Entry 6RE0 (electron microscopy, 3.60 A resolution); this record covers chains U and Z of the 31 polymer chains in the assembly.

== Chain U ==
Molecule: ATP synthase subunit alpha
Organism: Polytomella sp. Pringsheim 198.80
UniProtKB: A0ZW40 (A0ZW40_9CHLO); residues 1-562 here = UniProt positions 1-562
Chain sequence (562 residues; row label = number of the first residue in the row):
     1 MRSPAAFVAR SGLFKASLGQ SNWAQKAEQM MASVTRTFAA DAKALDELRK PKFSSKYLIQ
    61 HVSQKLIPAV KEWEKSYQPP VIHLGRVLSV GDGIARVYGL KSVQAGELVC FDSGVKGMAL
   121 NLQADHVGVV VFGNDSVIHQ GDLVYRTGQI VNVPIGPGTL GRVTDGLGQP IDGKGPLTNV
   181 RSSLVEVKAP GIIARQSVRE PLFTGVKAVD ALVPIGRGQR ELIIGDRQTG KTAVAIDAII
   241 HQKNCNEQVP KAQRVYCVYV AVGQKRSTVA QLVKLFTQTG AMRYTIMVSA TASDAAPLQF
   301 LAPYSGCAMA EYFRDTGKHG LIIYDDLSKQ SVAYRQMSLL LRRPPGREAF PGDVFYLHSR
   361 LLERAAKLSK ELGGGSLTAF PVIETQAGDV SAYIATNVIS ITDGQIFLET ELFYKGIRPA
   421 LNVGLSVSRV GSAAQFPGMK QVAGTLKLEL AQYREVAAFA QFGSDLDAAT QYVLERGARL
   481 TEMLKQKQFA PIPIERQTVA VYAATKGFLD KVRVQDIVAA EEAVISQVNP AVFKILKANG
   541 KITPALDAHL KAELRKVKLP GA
Unresolved in the structure: 1-39
Construct notes: conflict Arg266 (Lys in A0ZW40)

== Chain Z ==
Molecule: ATP synthase subunit beta
Organism: Polytomella sp. Pringsheim 198.80
Notes: EC 7.1.2.2
UniProtKB: A0ZW41 (A0ZW41_9CHLO); numbering as in UniProt (aligned over 1-574)
Chain sequence (574 residues; numbered 1 to 574; the number before each row is that of its first residue):
     1 MALRYAAGLA KNVVQRQGAS LNIARAFAAE PAPAIDAGYV SQVIGPVVDV RFDGELPSIL
    61 SSLEVEGHSV RLVLEVAQHM GDNTVRCIAM DSTDGLVRGQ KVVDTGSPIK VPVGRGTLGR
   121 IMNVIGEPVD EQGPIDAADI WSIHREAPEF TEQSTEQEIL VTGIKVVDLL APYQRGGKIG
   181 LFGGAGVGKT VLIMELINNV AKAHGGFSVF AGVGERTREG NDLYREMIES GVIKLGAERG
   241 NSKCTLVYGQ MNEPPGARAR VALTGLTVAE YFRDIEGQDV LLFVDNIFRF TQANSEVSAL
   301 LGRIPSAVGY QPTLATDLGG LQERITTTTK GSITSVQAVY VPADDLTDPA PATTFAHLDA
   361 TTVLSRSIAE LGIYPAVDPL DSTSRMLNPN VIGAEHYNVA RGVQKVLQDY KNLQDIIAIL
   421 GMDELSEEDK LTVARARKIQ RFLSQPFQVA EVFTGTPGKY VDLADTISGF QGVLTGKYDD
   481 LPEMAFYMVG DIKEVKEKAD KMAKDIASRK EADNKKVSEE LKDIPSLDKL VSEIKEVVIE
   541 EDDGLEEDFK AEALSSETVV LNEEGKSVPL PKKN
Unresolved in the structure: 1-35
Construct notes: conflict Ala350 (Gly in A0ZW41), Leu387 (Arg in A0ZW41)

== Interface between chain U and chain Z ==
Pairs across the interface (93; chain U residue first):
  Leu88(U) - Gly81(Z)
  Ser89(U) - His79(Z)
  Ser89(U) - Met80(Z)
  Ser89(U) - Gly81(Z)
  Val90(U) - Ile59(Z)  hydrophobic
  Val90(U) - Gln78(Z)
  Val90(U) - His79(Z)  hydrogen bond (backbone-backbone)
  Gly91(U) - Gln78(Z)
  Asp92(U) - Gln78(Z)
  Asp92(U) - Arg303(Z)  salt bridge
  Asp135(U) - Ile59(Z)
  Ser136(U) - Ser58(Z)
  Ser136(U) - Ile59(Z)
  His139(U) - Ser58(Z)  hydrogen bond
  His139(U) - His79(Z)
  Gln140(U) - Leu56(Z)
  Gln140(U) - His79(Z)  hydrogen bond (backbone-side chain)
  Gln140(U) - Gly81(Z)  hydrogen bond (side chain-backbone)
  Gln140(U) - Asp82(Z)
  Gln140(U) - Asn83(Z)  hydrogen bond (side chain-backbone)
  Ile171(U) - Phe150(Z)  hydrophobic
  Ile171(U) - Thr151(Z)  hydrogen bond (backbone-side chain)
  Arg227(U) - Leu346(Z)
  Arg227(U) - Phe355(Z)
  Arg227(U) - Asp381(Z)  salt bridge
  Gln228(U) - Thr361(Z)
  Gln228(U) - Thr383(Z)  hydrogen bond
  Gln228(U) - Arg385(Z)  hydrogen bond
  Lys265(U) - Glu323(Z)
  Lys265(U) - Ala356(Z)
  Lys265(U) - His357(Z)
  Lys265(U) - Leu358(Z)  hydrogen bond (side chain-backbone)
  Lys265(U) - Asp359(Z)  salt bridge
  Arg266(U) - Ala147(Z)
  Arg266(U) - Glu149(Z)
  Arg266(U) - Phe150(Z)
  Arg266(U) - Gln153(Z)
  Arg266(U) - Glu323(Z)  salt bridge
  Ser267(U) - Gln153(Z)
  Val269(U) - Phe150(Z)  hydrophobic
  Ala270(U) - Phe150(Z)
  Ala270(U) - Gln153(Z)
  Ala270(U) - Thr155(Z)
  Gln271(U) - Thr155(Z)
  Gln271(U) - Gln157(Z)
  Val273(U) - Phe150(Z)  hydrophobic
  Lys274(U) - Thr155(Z)
  Thr291(U) - Glu323(Z)
  Ala292(U) - Gly319(Z)
  Ala292(U) - His357(Z)
  Ser293(U) - Glu146(Z)
  Ser293(U) - Ala147(Z)
  Ser293(U) - Glu323(Z)
  Ala296(U) - Thr316(Z)
  Arg335(U) - Ser306(Z)  hydrogen bond
  Gln336(U) - Pro312(Z)
  Gln336(U) - Thr313(Z)
  Gln336(U) - Thr316(Z)  hydrogen bond
  Leu339(U) - Ile304(Z)
  Leu339(U) - Ser306(Z)
  Leu339(U) - Pro312(Z)  hydrophobic
  Leu340(U) - Arg303(Z)
  Leu340(U) - Thr313(Z)
  Arg342(U) - Gly302(Z)
  Arg342(U) - Ile304(Z)
  Ala349(U) - Ser306(Z)
  Ala349(U) - Ala307(Z)
  Gln386(U) - Leu346(Z)
  Gln386(U) - Thr347(Z)
  Gln386(U) - Ala352(Z)
  Ala387(U) - Thr347(Z)
  Glu411(U) - Gln408(Z)
  Phe413(U) - Arg401(Z)
  Tyr414(U) - Leu380(Z)
  Tyr414(U) - Thr383(Z)
  Tyr414(U) - Gln404(Z)
  Tyr414(U) - Lys405(Z)
  Tyr414(U) - Gln408(Z)
  Lys415(U) - Gln408(Z)
  Lys415(U) - Asn412(Z)
  Gly416(U) - Arg401(Z)  hydrogen bond (backbone-side chain)
  Arg418(U) - Tyr397(Z)  hydrogen bond
  Arg418(U) - Arg401(Z)
  Arg418(U) - Gln404(Z)
  Gln461(U) - Asn412(Z)
  Gln461(U) - Leu413(Z)
  Gln461(U) - Ile416(Z)
  Phe462(U) - Ile416(Z)  hydrophobic
  Phe462(U) - Glu424(Z)
  Ser464(U) - Glu424(Z)  hydrogen bond (side chain-backbone)
  Ser464(U) - Ser426(Z)
  Lys487(U) - Pro389(Z)
  Gln488(U) - Asn388(Z)
Other interface residues (no listed pair), chain U (54 interface residues in all): Arg96, Asn134, Ile138, Val163, Asp172, Lys329, Arg343, Pro345, Glu348, Lys485, Gln515
Other interface residues (no listed pair), chain Z (63 interface residues in all): Pro57, Leu60, Thr84, Glu156, Lys178, Pro305, Ala315, Gly320, Ser382, Leu425, Asp429

== In short ==
The interface between chain U and chain Z involves 54 residues on one side and 63 on the other; the contacts
include 14 hydrogen bonds and 4 salt bridges. Among the polar pairs are Asp92(U)-Arg303(Z),
Arg227(U)-Asp381(Z) and Lys265(U)-Asp359(Z).
Here chain U is ATP synthase subunit alpha and chain Z is ATP synthase subunit beta, both from Polytomella sp.
Pringsheim 198.80. Entry 6RE0 (Cryo-EM structure of Polytomella F-ATP synthase, Rotary substate 2A,
monomer-masked refinement) was determined by electron microscopy together with 6RD4, 6RD5, 6RD6, 6RD7, 6RD8,
6RD9 and 46 further entries from the same study.
